4D9N - chains A and B; structure by X-ray diffraction, 2.50 A resolution.

[Chain A (and B)]
Name: Diaminopropionate ammonia-lyase
From: Escherichia coli
Notes: EC 4.3.1.15; chain B of this document is another copy of the same molecule, construct and numbering; everything in this record applies to it too
UniProt: P66899 (DPAL_ECOLI); numbering as in UniProt (aligned over 1-398)
Amino-acid sequence (398 residues; numbered 1 to 398; the number before each row is that of its first residue):
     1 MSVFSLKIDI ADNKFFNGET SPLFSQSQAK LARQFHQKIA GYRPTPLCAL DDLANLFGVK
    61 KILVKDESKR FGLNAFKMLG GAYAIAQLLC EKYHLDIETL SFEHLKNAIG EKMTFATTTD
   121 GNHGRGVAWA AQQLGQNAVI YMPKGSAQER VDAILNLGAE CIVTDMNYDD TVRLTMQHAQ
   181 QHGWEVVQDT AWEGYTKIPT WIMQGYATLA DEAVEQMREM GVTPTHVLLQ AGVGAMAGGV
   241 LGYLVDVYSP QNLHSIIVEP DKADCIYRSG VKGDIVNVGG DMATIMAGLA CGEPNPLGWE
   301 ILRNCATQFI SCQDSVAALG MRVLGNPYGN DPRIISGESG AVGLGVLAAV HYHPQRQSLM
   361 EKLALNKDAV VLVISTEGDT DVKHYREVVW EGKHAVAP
Disordered / not traced: 1, 279-283, 398 (chain B: 1, 279-284, 398)
Modified residues: K77 ((2S)-2-amino-6-[[3-hydroxy-2-methyl-5-(phosphonooxymethyl)pyridin-4-yl]methylideneamino]hexanoic acid; LLP)
Curated features (UniProtKB/Swiss-Prot):
  - active site (Proton acceptor): K77, D120
  - modified residue: K77 (N6-(pyridoxal phosphate)lysine)
  - mutagenesis: K77 (K77H/R: No longer binds cofactor, loss of enzymatic activity), D120 (D120N: No activity on D-DAP, 150-fold reduced catalytic efficiency for L-DAP; alters substrate stereospecificity), D189 (D189N: 10000-fold reduced catalytic efficiency for both D- and L-DAP)
Disulfides: C265-C291
Ligand contacts: D-serine (DSN): K77, T118, T119, D120, G121, N122, H123, Y168, D189, G288, L289, A290
From the paper describing this entry:
  - binding site for D-serine: D189, G288, A290
  - mutagenesis - K77H, K77R: abolished catalytic activity
  - mutagenesis - D120N, D189N: unchanged binding to PLP
  - mutagenesis - D120N (150-fold), D189N: decreased catalytic activity on l-DAP
  - mutagenesis - D120N: abolished catalytic activity on d-DAP
  - specificity-determining residues: D120
  - catalytic residues: D120 (proposed by the authors, not directly observed)
  - catalytic residues: D189

[Interface between chain A and chain B]
Residue-residue contacts - 47 pairs, chain A then chain B:
  S2(A) with K383(B); E387(B), hydrogen bond (backbone-side chain); E391(B), hydrogen bond (backbone-side chain)
  F4(A) with E391(B)
  L53(A) with W390(B), hydrophobic
  L319(A) with W390(B)
  R322(A) with V389(B); W390(B), hydrogen bond (side chain-backbone)
  V323(A) with W390(B)
  G325(A) with G325(B); N326(B)
  N326(A) with G325(B), hydrogen bond (side chain-backbone); R333(B), hydrogen bond; Y385(B), hydrogen bond; R386(B), hydrogen bond (backbone-side chain); V389(B); W390(B), hydrogen bond (backbone-side chain)
  P327(A) with R333(B), hydrogen bond (backbone-side chain); R386(B), hydrogen bond (backbone-side chain)
  Y328(A) with R386(B); W390(B), hydrophobic
  R333(A) with N326(B), hydrogen bond; P327(B), hydrogen bond (side chain-backbone); R333(B)
  Y352(A) with W390(B)
  Y385(A) with N326(B), hydrogen bond
  R386(A) with N326(B), hydrogen bond (side chain-backbone); P327(B), hydrogen bond (side chain-backbone); Y328(B)
  E387(A) with S2(B), hydrogen bond (side chain-backbone)
  V389(A) with R322(B); N326(B)
  W390(A) with L53(B), hydrophobic; L319(B); R322(B), hydrogen bond (backbone-side chain); V323(B); N326(B), hydrogen bond (side chain-backbone); Y328(B), hydrophobic; Y352(B)
  E391(A) with S2(B), hydrogen bond; F4(B); A395(B); V396(B), hydrogen bond (backbone-backbone)
  G392(A) with A395(B)
  A395(A) with E391(B); G392(B)
  V396(A) with E391(B), hydrogen bond (backbone-backbone)
Interface residues without a listed pair, chain A (25 interface residues in all): L56, G329, I335, K383
Interface residues without a listed pair, chain B (25 interface residues in all): L56, G329, I335

[Overview]
The chain A/chain B interface involves 25 residues from each chain; the contacts include 21 hydrogen bonds.
Polar contacts include S2(A)-E387(B), S2(A)-E391(B) and R322(A)-W390(B). Bound to chain A: D-serine. The paper
reports catalytic residues D120(A) and D189(A); K77H and K77R of chain A abolish catalytic activity; 4
substitutions were tested in all.
Both chains are Diaminopropionate ammonia-lyase (Escherichia coli). Entry 4D9N (Crystal structure of
Diaminopropionate ammonia lyase from Escherichia coli in complex with D-serine) was determined by X-ray
diffraction (same publication as 4D9G, 4D9I, 4D9K and 4D9M).
